PDB entry 6C9B | X-ray diffraction, 1.69 A resolution | chains A and B

[Chain A (and B)]
Molecule: PLP-Dependent L-Arginine Hydroxylase MppP
Organism: Streptomyces wadayamensis
Notes: chain B of this document is another copy of the same molecule, construct and numbering; everything in this record applies to it too
UniProt: A0A0X1KHF5 (A0A0X1KHF5_9ACTN); residue numbers follow UniProt; this construct covers 1-376
Chain sequence (376 residues; numbered 1 to 376; the number before each row is that of its first residue):
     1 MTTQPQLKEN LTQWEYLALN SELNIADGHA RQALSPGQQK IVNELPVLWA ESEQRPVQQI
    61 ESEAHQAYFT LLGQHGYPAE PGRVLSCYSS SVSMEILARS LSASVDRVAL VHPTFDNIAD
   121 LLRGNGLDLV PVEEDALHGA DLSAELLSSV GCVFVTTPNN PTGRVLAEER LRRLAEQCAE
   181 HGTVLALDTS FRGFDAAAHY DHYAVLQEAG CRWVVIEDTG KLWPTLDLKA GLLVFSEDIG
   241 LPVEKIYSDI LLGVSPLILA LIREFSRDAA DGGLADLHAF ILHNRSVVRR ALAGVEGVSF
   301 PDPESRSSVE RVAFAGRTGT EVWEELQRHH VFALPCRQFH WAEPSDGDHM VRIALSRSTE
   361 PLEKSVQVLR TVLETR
Unresolved in the structure: 1-22, 376 (chain B: 1-6, 376)
Modified positions: Lys221 ((2S)-2-amino-6-[[3-hydroxy-2-methyl-5-(phosphonooxymethyl)pyridin-4-yl]methylideneamino]hexanoic acid; LLP)
Ligand contacts: EGV ((4S)-5-carbamimidamido-4-hydroxy-2-oxopentanoic acid): Ser248, Asp249, Ile250, Leu251, Leu252

[Interface between chain A and chain B]
Residue-residue contacts (83):
  Arg31(A) - Leu252(B)
  Leu34(A) - Trp49(B)
  Leu34(A) - Glu53(B)
  Val42(A) - Pro46(B)
  Val42(A) - Trp49(B)  hydrophobic
  Asn43(A) - Pro46(B)
  Leu45(A) - Trp49(B)  hydrophobic
  Pro46(A) - Val42(B)
  Pro46(A) - Asn43(B)
  Trp49(A) - Leu34(B)
  Trp49(A) - Val42(B)
  Trp49(A) - Leu45(B)  hydrophobic
  Trp49(A) - Pro224(B)
  Trp49(A) - Thr225(B)
  Trp49(A) - Leu226(B)  hydrophobic
  Trp49(A) - Leu228(B)  hydrophobic
  Ser52(A) - Leu226(B)
  Glu53(A) - Leu34(B)
  Glu53(A) - Leu226(B)
  Pro56(A) - Asn20(B)
  Val57(A) - Asn20(B)  hydrogen bond (backbone-side chain)
  Gln58(A) - Asn20(B)  hydrogen bond (backbone-side chain)
  Tyr88(A) - Tyr88(B)  hydrophobic
  Tyr88(A) - Ser89(B)
  Tyr88(A) - Val92(B)  hydrophobic
  Tyr88(A) - Lys229(B)  hydrogen bond
  Ser89(A) - Tyr88(B)
  Ser91(A) - Ile250(B)
  Val92(A) - Tyr88(B)  hydrophobic
  Glu95(A) - Glu95(B)
  Glu95(A) - Arg99(B)  salt bridge
  Arg99(A) - Glu95(B)  salt bridge
  Arg99(A) - Leu121(B)
  Arg99(A) - Gly124(B)
  Arg99(A) - Asn125(B)
  Asn117(A) - Ser248(B)
  Asn117(A) - Asp249(B)
  Asp120(A) - Lys245(B)  salt bridge
  Asp120(A) - Asp249(B)
  Leu121(A) - Arg99(B)
  Leu121(A) - Asp249(B)
  Gly124(A) - Arg99(B)  hydrogen bond (backbone-side chain)
  Asn125(A) - Arg99(B)
  Pro224(A) - Trp49(B)
  Thr225(A) - Trp49(B)
  Leu226(A) - Trp49(B)
  Leu226(A) - Ser52(B)
  Leu226(A) - Glu53(B)
  Leu226(A) - Ser255(B)  hydrogen bond (backbone-side chain)
  Leu226(A) - Pro256(B)
  Leu228(A) - Trp49(B)  hydrophobic
  Leu228(A) - Ser255(B)
  Leu228(A) - Leu257(B)  hydrophobic
  Leu228(A) - Ile258(B)  hydrophobic
  Lys229(A) - Tyr88(B)  hydrogen bond
  Lys245(A) - Glu9(B)
  Lys245(A) - Asn10(B)
  Lys245(A) - Gln13(B)
  Lys245(A) - Asp120(B)  salt bridge
  Tyr247(A) - Tyr16(B)
  Ser248(A) - Asn10(B)  hydrogen bond
  Ser248(A) - Thr12(B)  hydrogen bond (backbone-side chain)
  Ser248(A) - Gln13(B)  hydrogen bond
  Ser248(A) - Tyr16(B)
  Asp249(A) - Asn10(B)  hydrogen bond
  Asp249(A) - Asn117(B)  hydrogen bond (backbone-side chain)
  Asp249(A) - Asp120(B)
  Asp249(A) - Leu121(B)
  Ile250(A) - Ser91(B)  hydrogen bond (backbone-side chain)
  Ile250(A) - Leu121(B)  hydrophobic
  Leu251(A) - Thr12(B)
  Leu251(A) - Tyr16(B)  hydrogen bond (backbone-side chain)
  Leu252(A) - Glu15(B)
  Leu252(A) - Tyr16(B)
  Leu252(A) - Leu19(B)  hydrophobic
  Leu252(A) - Asp27(B)
  Leu252(A) - His29(B)
  Leu252(A) - Arg31(B)
  Ser255(A) - Leu226(B)  hydrogen bond (side chain-backbone)
  Ser255(A) - Leu228(B)
  Pro256(A) - Leu226(B)
  Leu257(A) - Leu228(B)  hydrophobic
  Ile258(A) - Leu228(B)  hydrophobic
Also at the interface, not in a pair above, chain A (45 interface residues in all): Asp27, His29, Lys221, Asp227, Gly253, Leu261
Also at the interface, not in a pair above, chain B (47 interface residues in all): Lys221, Asp227, Leu261

[Summary]
Chain A and chain B form an interface of 45 and 47 residues respectively; the contacts include 14 hydrogen
bonds and 4 salt bridges. Polar contacts include Glu95(A)-Arg99(B), Asp120(A)-Lys245(B) and Val57(A)-Asn20(B).
Chain A binds compound EGV.
Chain A and chain B are both PLP-Dependent L-Arginine Hydroxylase MppP (Streptomyces wadayamensis); the
structure, The structure of MppP soaked with the products 4HKA and 2KA, was determined by X-ray diffraction,
deposited together with 5BK7, 6C8T and 6C92.
